Entry 7AK9 (X-ray diffraction, 2.55 A resolution); this record covers chains A and B of the 4 polymer chains in the assembly.

[Chain A (and B)]
Protein: Acetyltransferase
Source organism: Salmonella typhimurium
Notes: chain B of this document is another copy of the same molecule, construct and numbering; everything in this record applies to it too
UniProtKB: A0A0F7DJC6 (A0A0F7DJC6_SALTM); numbering as in UniProt (aligned over 2-175)
Chain sequence (176 residues; row label = number of the first residue in the row; numbering starts at 0):
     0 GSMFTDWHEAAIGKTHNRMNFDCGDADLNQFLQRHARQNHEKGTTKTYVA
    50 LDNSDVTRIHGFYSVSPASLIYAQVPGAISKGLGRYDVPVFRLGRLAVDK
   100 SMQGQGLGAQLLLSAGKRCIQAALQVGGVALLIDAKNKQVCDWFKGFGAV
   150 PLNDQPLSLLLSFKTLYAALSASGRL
Not modelled in the structure: 0, 72-84 (chain B: 0, 74-85)
Sequence notes: expression tag (0-1); engineered mutation Phe143 (Tyr in A0A0F7DJC6)
Ligand contacts: dephospho coenzyme A (COD): Cys22, Gly23, Asp24, Leu27, Leu95, Ala96, Val97, Gln102, Gly103, Gln104, Gly105, Leu106, Gly107, Ala108, Asn136, Gln138, Val139, Asp141, Trp142

[How chain A and chain B interact]
Contacting residue pairs (58):
  Lys41(A) with Val128(B)
  Gly42(A) with Pro88(B); Gly126(B); Gly127(B), hydrogen bond (backbone-backbone); Val128(B)
  Thr43(A) with Pro88(B); Val128(B)
  Lys45(A) with Ala122(B); Leu123(B); Gln124(B); Val125(B); Gly126(B)
  Tyr47(A) with Leu123(B); Gln124(B), hydrogen bond (side chain-backbone)
  Val64(A) with Val125(B)
  Ser65(A) with Val125(B)
  Pro66(A) with Pro66(B), hydrophobic; Ala67(B); Ser68(B); Pro88(B), hydrophobic; Val89(B); Val125(B); Gly126(B); Gly127(B)
  Ala67(A) with Pro66(B); Ala67(B); Ser68(B)
  Ser68(A) with Ala67(B); Ser68(B), hydrogen bond (backbone-side chain)
  Asp86(A) with Arg91(B), salt bridge
  Pro88(A) with Gly42(B); Thr43(B); Pro66(B), hydrophobic
  Val89(A) with Pro66(B)
  Phe90(A) with Val125(B), hydrophobic
  Arg91(A) with Asp86(B), salt bridge
  Arg117(A) with Gln124(B), hydrogen bond
  Ala121(A) with Val125(B), hydrophobic
  Ala122(A) with Lys45(B)
  Leu123(A) with Lys45(B); Tyr47(B)
  Gln124(A) with Lys45(B); Tyr47(B), hydrogen bond (backbone-side chain); Arg117(B), hydrogen bond
  Val125(A) with Lys45(B); Val64(B); Ser65(B); Pro66(B); Phe90(B), hydrophobic; Arg117(B); Ala121(B), hydrophobic
  Gly126(A) with Gly42(B); Lys45(B); Pro66(B)
  Gly127(A) with Gly42(B), hydrogen bond (backbone-backbone); Pro66(B)
  Val128(A) with Lys41(B); Gly42(B)
Interface residues without a listed pair, chain A (25 interface residues in all): Cys118
Interface residues without a listed pair, chain B (25 interface residues in all): Cys118

[Summary]
Chain A and chain B each contribute 25 residues to their interface, with 7 hydrogen bonds and 2 salt bridges.
Among the polar pairs are Asp86(A)-Arg91(B), Tyr47(A)-Gln124(B) and Ser68(A)-Ser68(B). Bound to chain A:
dephospho coenzyme A.
Chain A and chain B are both Acetyltransferase (Salmonella typhimurium); the structure, Structure of
Salmonella TacT3 toxin bound to TacA3 antitoxin C-terminal peptide, was determined by X-ray diffraction (same
publication as 7AK7 and 7AK8).
